Entry 7M7U (X-ray diffraction, 1.94 A resolution); this record covers chains A and P of the 3 polymer chains in the assembly.

== Chain A ==
Protein: DNA polymerase eta
Source organism: Homo sapiens
Notes: EC 2.7.7.7
Reference sequence: Q9Y253 (POLH_HUMAN); residue numbers follow UniProt; this construct covers 1-432
Sequence (435 residues; each row starts with the number of its first residue; numbers below 1 keep their minus sign (Gly-2 is residue -2)):
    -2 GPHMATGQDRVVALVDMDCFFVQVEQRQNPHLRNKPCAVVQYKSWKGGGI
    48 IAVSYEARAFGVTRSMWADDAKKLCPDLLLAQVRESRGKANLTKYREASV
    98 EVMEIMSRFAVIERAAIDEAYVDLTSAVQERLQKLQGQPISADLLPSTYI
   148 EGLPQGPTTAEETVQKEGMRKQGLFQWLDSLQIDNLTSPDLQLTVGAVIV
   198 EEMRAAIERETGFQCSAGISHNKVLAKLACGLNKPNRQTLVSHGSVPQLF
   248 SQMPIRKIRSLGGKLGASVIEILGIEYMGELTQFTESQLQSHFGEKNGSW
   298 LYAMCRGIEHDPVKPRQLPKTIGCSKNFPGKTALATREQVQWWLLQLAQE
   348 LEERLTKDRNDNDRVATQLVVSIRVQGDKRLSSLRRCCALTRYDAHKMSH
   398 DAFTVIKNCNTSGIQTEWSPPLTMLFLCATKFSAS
Not modelled in the structure: 155-159
Construct notes: expression tag (-2 to 0); engineered mutation Ala113 (Ser in Q9Y253)
UniProt features mapped onto this chain:
  - binding site (Mg(2+)): Asp13, Met14, Asp115, Glu116
  - binding site (Mn(2+)): Asp13, Met14, Asp115, Glu116
  - binding site (a 2'-deoxyribonucleoside 5'-triphosphate): Arg61
  - natural variant: Val37 (deletion: In XPV), Leu75 (deletion: In XPV), Arg93 (R93P: In XPV), Arg111 (R111H: In XPV), Thr122 (T122P: In XPV), Gly153 (G153D: In a breast cancer sample), Thr191 (T191P: In XPV), Gly263 (G263V: In XPV), Val266 (V266D: In XPV), Gly295 (G295R: In XPV), Arg361 (R361S: In XPV)
  - mutagenesis: Tyr52 (Y52A/F: Reduces DNA polymerase activity; Y52E: Reduces DNA polymerase activity. Increases fidelity of replication and reduces translesion bypass), Arg61 (R61A: Reduces enzymatic activity by two-thirds), Ser62 (S62G: Increased DNA polymerase activity and translesion bypass compared to wild-type), Ala68 (A68S/V: Severe reduction in thymine dimer translesion bypass), Asn324 to Pro326 (Reduces binding to chromatin and to monoubiquitinated PCNA. Abolishes binding to monoubiquitinated PCNA; when associated with 705-E--H-713 Del)
Ion coordination: Ca2+: Asp13, Met14, Asp115 (together with 2'-deoxyadenosine 5'-triphosphate); Mg2+ site 1: Asp13, Met14; Mg2+ site 2: Asp13, Asp115 (together with 2'-deoxyadenosine 5'-triphosphate) (shared with DT8(P) of chain P)
Residues lining bound ligands:
  - : Asp13, Met14, Asp15, Cys16, Asp115
  - 2'-deoxyadenosine 5'-triphosphate (DTP): Asp13, Met14, Asp15, Cys16, Phe17, Phe18, Ile48, Ala49, Tyr52, Arg55, Arg61, Ile114, Asp115, Lys231
Reported in the primary citation:
  - mutagenesis - S113A: decreased catalytic activity on 2'-deoxyadenosine 5'-triphosphate
  - conformationally variable residues: Asp115
  - mutagenesis - S113A: unchanged catalytic activity on RNA-terminated primers
  - mutagenesis - S113A: unchanged catalytic activity on 2'F-dA

== Chain P ==
Molecule: 8-nt DNA strand
Sequence (8 nucleotides; each row starts with the number of its first residue):
     1 AGCGTCAT
Ion coordination: Mg2+: DT8 (together with 2'-deoxyadenosine 5'-triphosphate) (shared with Asp13(A), Asp115(A) of chain A)

== Chain A / chain P interface ==
Pairs across the interface (24):
  Arg61(A) - DT8(P)  sugar contact
  Ala113(A) - DT8(P)  phosphate contact
  Asp115(A) - DT8(P)  phosphate contact
  Glu116(A) - DT8(P)  phosphate contact
  Lys224(A) - DA7(P)  phosphate contact
  Lys224(A) - DT8(P)  salt bridge to the phosphate
  Ile255(A) - DA7(P)  phosphate contact
  Arg256(A) - DA7(P)  phosphate contact
  Ser257(A) - DC6(P)  phosphate contact
  Ser257(A) - DA7(P)  hydrogen bond to the phosphate
  Leu258(A) - DA7(P)  hydrogen bond to the phosphate
  Gly259(A) - DA7(P)  hydrogen bond to the phosphate
  Gly260(A) - DC6(P)  phosphate contact
  Gly260(A) - DA7(P)  phosphate contact
  Lys261(A) - DT5(P)  salt bridge to the phosphate
  Lys261(A) - DC6(P)  hydrogen bond to the phosphate
  Leu262(A) - DC6(P)  hydrogen bond to the phosphate
  Gln365(A) - DA1(P)  phosphate contact
  Arg377(A) - DG4(P)  salt bridge to the phosphate
  Leu381(A) - DC3(P)  phosphate contact
  Arg382(A) - DG2(P)  salt bridge to the phosphate
  Arg382(A) - DC3(P)  hydrogen bond to the phosphate
  Arg383(A) - DG2(P)  phosphate contact
  Cys384(A) - DG2(P)  hydrogen bond to the phosphate
Also at the interface, not in a pair above, chain A (22 interface residues in all): Leu378, Ser379, Ser380

== In short ==
The interface between chain A and chain P involves 22 residues on one side and 8 on the other, with 7 hydrogen
bonds and 4 salt bridges. Polar contacts include Ser257(A)-DA7(P), Leu258(A)-DA7(P) and Gly259(A)-DA7(P). From
the paper: S113A of chain A reduces catalytic activity on 2'-deoxyadenosine 5'-triphosphate; conformational
variability at Asp115(A).
Here chain A is DNA polymerase eta (Homo sapiens) and chain P is an 8-nt DNA strand. Entry 7M7U (Human DNA Pol
eta S113A with dT-ended primer and dATP: in crystallo reaction for 480s) was determined by X-ray diffraction
together with 7M7L, 7M7M, 7M7N, 7M7O, 7M7P, 7M7Q and 19 further entries from the same study.
